PDB entry 8ZQO | electron microscopy, 2.80 A resolution | chain A

# Chain A
Protein: High affinity choline transporter 1
Organism: Homo sapiens
UniProtKB: Q9GZV3 (SC5A7_HUMAN); numbering as in UniProt (aligned over 1-580)
Amino-acid sequence (580 residues; each row starts with the number of its first residue):
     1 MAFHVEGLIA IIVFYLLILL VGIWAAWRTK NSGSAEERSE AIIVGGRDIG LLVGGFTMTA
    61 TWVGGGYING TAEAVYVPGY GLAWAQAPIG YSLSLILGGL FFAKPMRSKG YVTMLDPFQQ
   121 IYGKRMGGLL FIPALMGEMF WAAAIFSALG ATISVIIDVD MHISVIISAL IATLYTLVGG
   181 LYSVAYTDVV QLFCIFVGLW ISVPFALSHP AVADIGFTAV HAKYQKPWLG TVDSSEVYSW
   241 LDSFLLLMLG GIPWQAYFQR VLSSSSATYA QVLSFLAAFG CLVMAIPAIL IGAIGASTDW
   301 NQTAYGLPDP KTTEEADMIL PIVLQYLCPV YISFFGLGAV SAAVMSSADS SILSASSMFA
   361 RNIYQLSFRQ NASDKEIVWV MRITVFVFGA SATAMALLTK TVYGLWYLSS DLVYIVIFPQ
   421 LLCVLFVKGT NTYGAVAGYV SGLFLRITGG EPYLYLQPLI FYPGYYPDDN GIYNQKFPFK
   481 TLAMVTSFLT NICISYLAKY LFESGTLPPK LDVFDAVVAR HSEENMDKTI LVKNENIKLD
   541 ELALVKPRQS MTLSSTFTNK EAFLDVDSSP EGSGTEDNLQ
Unresolved in the structure: 1-2, 518-580
Covalently attached groups: N-acetylglucosamine (NAG) linked to Asn-301
Bound ions: Na+ site 1: Ala-60, Val-63, Ala-343, Ser-346, Ser-347; Na+ site 2: Asp-188, Ser-346, Asp-349, Ser-350
Small-molecule neighbours: HC6 ((2S,2'S)-2,2'-biphenyl-4,4'-diylbis(2-hydroxy-4,4-dimethylmorpholin-4-ium)): Trp-62, Glu-73, Tyr-80, Tyr-91, Trp-141, Leu-247, Gly-251, Trp-254, Trp-406, Tyr-407, Ser-410, Tyr-453
UniProt features mapped onto this chain:
  - motif: Asp-527 to Val-532 (Dileucine-like motif)
  - glycosylation: Asn-301 (N-linked (GlcNAc...) asparagine)
  - natural variant: Asp-48 (D48G: In CMS20), Gly-65 (G65E: In CMS20), Ile-89 (I89V: 40% reduction in choline transmembrane transporter activity), Pro-105 (P105S: In CMS20), Tyr-111 (Y111H: In CMS20), Tyr-175 (Y175C: In CMS20; uncertain significance), Ile-291 (I291T: In CMS20; uncertain significance), Val-344 (V344L: In CMS20; uncertain significance), Arg-361 (R361Q: In CMS20), Phe-418 (F418V: In CMS20; uncertain significance), Arg-446 (R446G: In CMS20)
  - mutagenesis: Ile-89 (I89A: Decreased choline transmembrane transporter activity, only 20% of wild-type choline uptake activity), Glu-451 (E451Q: Decreased choline transmembrane transporter activity, only 5% of wild-type choline uptake activity), Ile-530 (I530A: No change in protein internalization. No change in choline transmembrane transporter activity), Leu-531 to Val-532 (Decreased protein internalization; when associated with V-538. Increased choline transmembrane transporter activity; when associated with V-538), Leu-531 (L531A: Loss of protein internalization to vesicular structures in neurons. Increased choline transmembrane transporter activity), Val-532 (V532A: Decreased protein internalization. Increased choline transmembrane transporter activity), Lys-538 (K538V: Decreased protein internalization; when associated with 531-L-V-532. Increased choline transmembrane transporter activity; when associated with 531-L-V-532)

# In short
Bound to chain A: compound HC6. Covalently linked N-acetylglucosamine: at Asn-301. Ala-60, Val-63, Ala-343,
Ser-346 and Ser-347 coordinate Na+ site 1. Asp-188, Ser-346, Asp-349 and Ser-350 coordinate Na+ site 2.
UniProt lists 6 mutagenesis sites.
Chain A is High affinity choline transporter 1 (Homo sapiens); the structure, Human high-affinity choline
transporter CHT1 bound to HC-3 under NaCl condition, with sodium and chloride ions ..., was determined by
electron microscopy, deposited together with 8ZQP, 8ZQQ and 8ZQR.
